Entry 7SGR (electron microscopy, 2.90 A resolution); this record covers chains J and I of the 12 polymer chains in the assembly.

Chain J (and I):
Molecule: Alpha-hemolysin translocation ATP-binding protein HlyB
From: Escherichia coli CFT073
Notes: chain I of this document is another copy of the same molecule, construct and numbering; everything in this record applies to it too
Reference sequence: Q8FDZ8 (HLYB_ECOL6); residue numbers follow UniProt; this construct covers 1-707
Amino-acid sequence (707 residues; row label = number of the first residue in the row):
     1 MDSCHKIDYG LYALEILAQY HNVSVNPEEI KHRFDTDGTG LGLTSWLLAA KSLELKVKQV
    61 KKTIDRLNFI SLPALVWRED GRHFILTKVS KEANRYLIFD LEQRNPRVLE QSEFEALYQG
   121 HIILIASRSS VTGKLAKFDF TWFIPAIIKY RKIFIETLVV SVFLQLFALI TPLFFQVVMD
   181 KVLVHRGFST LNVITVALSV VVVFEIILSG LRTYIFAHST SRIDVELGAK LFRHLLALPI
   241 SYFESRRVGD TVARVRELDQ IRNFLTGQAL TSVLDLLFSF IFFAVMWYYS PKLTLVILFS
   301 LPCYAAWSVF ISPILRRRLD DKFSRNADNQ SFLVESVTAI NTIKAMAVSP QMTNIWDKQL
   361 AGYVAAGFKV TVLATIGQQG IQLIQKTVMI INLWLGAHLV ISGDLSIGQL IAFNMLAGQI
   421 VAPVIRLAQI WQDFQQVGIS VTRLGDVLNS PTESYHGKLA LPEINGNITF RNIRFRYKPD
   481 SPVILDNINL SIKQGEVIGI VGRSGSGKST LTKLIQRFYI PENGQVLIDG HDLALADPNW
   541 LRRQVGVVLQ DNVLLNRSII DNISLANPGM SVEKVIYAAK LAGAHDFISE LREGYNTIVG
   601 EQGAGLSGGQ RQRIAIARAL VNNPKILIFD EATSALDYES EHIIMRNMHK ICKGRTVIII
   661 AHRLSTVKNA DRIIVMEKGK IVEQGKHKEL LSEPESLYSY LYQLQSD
Disordered / not traced: 1-136, 707 (chain I: 1-6, 707)
Residues lining bound ligands:
  - 6OU ([(2R)-1-[2-azanylethoxy(oxidanyl)phosphoryl]oxy-3-hexadecanoyloxy-propan-2-yl] (Z)-octadec-9-enoate), molecule 1: I147, R151, F154, I155, L158, F216, T220, I223, L265, L270
  - 6OU, molecule 2: K181, V193, A197
  - 6OU, molecule 3: N192, V196, S199
  - 6OU, molecule 4: T195, S199, V203
  - 6OU, molecule 5: V203, I207, L211
  - 6OU, molecule 6: I207, G210, L211, Y214
  - 6OU, molecule 7: L276, L301, Y304, A305, S308, S312, V424, L427, W431, F434, Q435
  - 6OU, molecule 8: C303, A306, W307, F310, V372, I376, Q379, G380, L383, I384
Swiss-Prot annotation at these positions:
  - active site: H83
  - binding site (ATP): G502 to S509

Chain J / chain I interface:
Residue-residue contacts (195; chain J residue first):
  F175(J) with M389(I), hydrophobic; L393(I), hydrophobic
  M179(J) with I407(I), hydrophobic
  V182(J) with I401(I), hydrophobic
  L183(J) with A397(I); V400(I), hydrophobic; I401(I), hydrophobic; I407(I), hydrophobic
  F188(J) with H398(I); I401(I), hydrophobic
  L191(J) with W394(I); A397(I), hydrophobic; H398(I)
  N192(J) with W394(I), hydrogen bond
  T195(J) with I390(I); W394(I)
  L198(J) with I390(I), hydrophobic
  S199(J) with I390(I)
  V202(J) with K386(I); I390(I), hydrophobic
  I206(J) with Q379(I); Q382(I)
  G210(J) with Q379(I)
  T213(J) with T375(I)
  Y214(J) with F368(I), hydrophobic; V372(I), hydrophobic
  A217(J) with F368(I)
  H218(J) with F368(I)
  S221(J) with F368(I)
  D224(J) with V364(I)
  V225(J) with L360(I); V364(I), hydrophobic
  G228(J) with W356(I), hydrogen bond (backbone-side chain)
  A229(J) with L360(I)
  F232(J) with F332(I), hydrophobic; M352(I); W356(I)
  R233(J) with D357(I), salt bridge
  L236(J) with K344(I); S349(I); M352(I), hydrophobic; T353(I)
  L238(J) with K344(I), hydrogen bond (backbone-side chain)
  I240(J) with N341(I)
  F243(J) with I340(I), hydrophobic
  R246(J) with E601(I)
  R247(J) with E601(I)
  V248(J) with V337(I), hydrophobic; T338(I)
  V255(J) with L333(I), hydrophobic
  R256(J) with N326(I), hydrogen bond; Q330(I)
  D259(J) with Y363(I)
  R262(J) with K322(I); Y363(I); V364(I); G367(I)
  N263(J) with K322(I)
  T266(J) with T371(I)
  Q268(J) with Q378(I), hydrogen bond
  K322(J) with R262(I); N263(I)
  N326(J) with R256(I), hydrogen bond
  Q330(J) with R256(I)
  F332(J) with F232(I), hydrophobic
  L333(J) with V255(I), hydrophobic; R256(I)
  E335(J) with N556(I)
  V337(J) with V248(I), hydrophobic; T251(I)
  T338(J) with V248(I); Q602(I)
  I340(J) with L236(I), hydrophobic; I240(I), hydrophobic; F243(I), hydrophobic
  N341(J) with I240(I)
  T342(J) with V553(I); R618(I)
  K344(J) with L236(I), hydrogen bond (side chain-backbone); L238(I), hydrogen bond (side chain-backbone); I240(I); E453(I), salt bridge; F518(I); R542(I)
  A345(J) with Q516(I); F518(I); R542(I)
  M346(J) with R542(I); R618(I)
  A347(J) with H32(I), hydrogen bond (backbone-side chain); R543(I)
  V348(J) with L565(I); A566(I), hydrophobic
  S349(J) with L236(I)
  P350(J) with H32(I); R33(I); T36(I)
  Q351(J) with T36(I), hydrogen bond (side chain-backbone); A566(I); P568(I)
  M352(J) with F232(I); L236(I), hydrophobic; R557(I)
  T353(J) with F232(I); R233(I); L236(I)
  I355(J) with R557(I)
  W356(J) with G228(I), hydrogen bond (side chain-backbone); F232(I)
  D357(J) with R233(I), salt bridge
  L360(J) with V225(I); G228(I); A229(I)
  V364(J) with S221(I); V225(I), hydrophobic
  G367(J) with R262(I)
  F368(J) with Y214(I); A217(I), hydrophobic; H218(I)
  T371(J) with A217(I); T266(I)
  V372(J) with Y214(I), hydrophobic
  T375(J) with T213(I)
  Q379(J) with I206(I)
  L383(J) with I206(I), hydrophobic
  K386(J) with V202(I)
  M389(J) with F175(I), hydrophobic
  I390(J) with T195(I); L198(I), hydrophobic; S199(I); V202(I), hydrophobic
  L393(J) with F175(I), hydrophobic; L198(I), hydrophobic
  W394(J) with L191(I); N192(I), hydrogen bond; T195(I)
  A397(J) with L183(I); L191(I), hydrophobic
  H398(J) with F188(I); L191(I)
  V400(J) with L183(I), hydrophobic
  I401(J) with V182(I); L183(I), hydrophobic; G187(I)
  I407(J) with M179(I), hydrophobic; I407(I), hydrophobic
  L410(J) with M179(I), hydrophobic
  I411(J) with M179(I), hydrophobic
  R426(J) with Q429(I)
  Q429(J) with Q268(I); Q429(I), hydrogen bond
  E453(J) with K344(I), salt bridge
  R503(J) with E639(I)
  S504(J) with D637(I); E639(I), hydrogen bond (backbone-side chain)
  Q516(J) with A345(I)
  F518(J) with K344(I); A345(I)
  N539(J) with A347(I)
  R542(J) with K344(I), hydrogen bond (side chain-backbone); A345(I)
  R543(J) with A347(I)
  Q550(J) with A635(I), hydrogen bond (side chain-backbone)
  D551(J) with R611(I), salt bridge
  V553(J) with T342(I)
  L555(J) with E335(I); A339(I), hydrophobic
  N556(J) with R246(I), hydrogen bond (side chain-backbone); R247(I); E335(I), hydrogen bond (backbone-side chain)
  R557(J) with M352(I); I355(I)
  L565(J) with M346(I), hydrophobic; V348(I)
  A566(J) with V348(I), hydrophobic; Q351(I)
  R592(J) with D480(I), salt bridge; S481(I)
  G600(J) with E244(I); R246(I)
  E601(J) with R246(I); V248(I)
  Q602(J) with Q602(I), hydrogen bond
  G608(J) with Q550(I)
  R618(J) with M346(I)
  A635(J) with Q550(I)
  D637(J) with S504(I); H662(I); R663(I)
  Y638(J) with R663(I); L704(I), hydrophobic
  E639(J) with R503(I), salt bridge; L704(I)
  H662(J) with D637(I)
  L704(J) with Y638(I), hydrophobic
Interface residues without a listed pair, chain J (134 interface residues in all): T171, V178, G187, V203, S209, A237, T251, V252, L258, N329, V334, S336, A339, I343, N354, Y363, Q382, P568, E590, S634, Q705
Interface residues without a listed pair, chain I (137 interface residues in all): V178, V203, E205, S209, G210, D224, L235, A237, P239, V252, L258, D259, V334, I343, L383, L410, I411, P482, N539, D551, L555, G608, S634

Summary:
The interface between chain J and chain I involves 134 residues on one side and 137 on the other; the contacts
include 19 hydrogen bonds and 7 salt bridges. Among the polar pairs are R233(J)-D357(I), K344(J)-E453(I) and
D551(J)-R611(I).
Chain J and chain I are both Alpha-hemolysin translocation ATP-binding protein HlyB (Escherichia coli CFT073);
the structure, Structure of hemolysin A secretion system HlyB/D complex, was determined by electron microscopy
together with 8DCK from the same study.
